Entry 7AR9 (electron microscopy, 2.97 A resolution); this record covers chains A and J of the 35 polymer chains in the assembly.

Chain A:
Protein: ND3
Organism: Polytomella sp. Pringsheim 198.80
Amino-acid sequence (154 residues; row label = number of the first residue in the row):
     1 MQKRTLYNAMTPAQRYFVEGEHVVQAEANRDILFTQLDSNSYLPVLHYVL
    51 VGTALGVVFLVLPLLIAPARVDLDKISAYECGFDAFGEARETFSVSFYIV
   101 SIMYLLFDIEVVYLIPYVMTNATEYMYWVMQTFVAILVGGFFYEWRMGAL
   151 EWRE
Not modelled in the structure: 1-5, 67-94

Chain J:
Protein: ND6
Organism: Polytomella sp. Pringsheim 198.80
Amino-acid sequence (145 residues; each row starts with the number of its first residue):
     1 MLLIYIMLSNIVVLALSVVLTSSPFMALMYSILLYLNVQTILWSLGYDFM
    51 ALIYALVYVGALAVLFLFVVMMVRIQVSTLSTKTIQSVLSWLAIILIFSY
   101 GDVSFSFPCGAESLLNFGTQLYSSCSDLTLLNSLALTIALFGSLV

How chain A and chain J interact:
Pairs across the interface (61; chain A residue first):
  Tyr7(A) - Met1(J)  hydrophobic
  Asn8(A) - Met1(J)
  Met10(A) - Met1(J)  hydrophobic
  Asn40(A) - Asp48(J)
  Tyr42(A) - Trp43(J)  hydrophobic
  Tyr42(A) - Asp48(J)
  Leu43(A) - Leu3(J)  hydrophobic
  Phe97(A) - Phe68(J)
  Tyr98(A) - Leu65(J)  hydrophobic
  Tyr98(A) - Phe68(J)
  Tyr98(A) - Val69(J)  hydrophobic
  Tyr98(A) - Met72(J)  hydrophobic
  Ile99(A) - Leu144(J)  hydrophobic
  Ser101(A) - Leu65(J)
  Ser101(A) - Phe68(J)
  Ile102(A) - Leu65(J)  hydrophobic
  Ile102(A) - Ser143(J)
  Tyr104(A) - Gly60(J)
  Tyr104(A) - Ala61(J)  hydrophobic
  Leu105(A) - Ala61(J)  hydrophobic
  Leu105(A) - Leu65(J)  hydrophobic
  Leu106(A) - Leu136(J)  hydrophobic
  Leu106(A) - Leu140(J)  hydrophobic
  Asp108(A) - Leu56(J)
  Ile109(A) - Leu136(J)  hydrophobic
  Glu110(A) - Leu136(J)
  Val112(A) - Ile53(J)  hydrophobic
  Tyr113(A) - Tyr122(J)  hydrogen bond (backbone-side chain)
  Tyr113(A) - Thr129(J)
  Tyr113(A) - Asn132(J)  hydrogen bond
  Leu114(A) - Tyr122(J)
  Ile115(A) - Phe49(J)  hydrophobic
  Pro116(A) - Phe49(J)  hydrophobic
  Pro116(A) - Gly118(J)
  Pro116(A) - Leu121(J)  hydrophobic
  Tyr117(A) - Tyr122(J)  hydrophobic
  Met119(A) - Leu114(J)  hydrophobic
  Met119(A) - Leu115(J)
  Thr120(A) - Leu114(J)
  Thr120(A) - Leu115(J)
  Thr120(A) - Gly118(J)
  Thr120(A) - Thr119(J)
  Tyr125(A) - Tyr122(J)
  Tyr125(A) - Ser123(J)
  Tyr125(A) - Ser126(J)  hydrogen bond
  Met126(A) - Gly118(J)
  Met126(A) - Thr119(J)
  Met126(A) - Tyr122(J)
  Val129(A) - Tyr122(J)
  Val129(A) - Ser126(J)
  Thr132(A) - Leu130(J)
  Phe133(A) - Thr129(J)
  Phe133(A) - Leu130(J)
  Phe133(A) - Ser133(J)
  Ile136(A) - Ser133(J)
  Ile136(A) - Thr137(J)
  Gly140(A) - Phe141(J)
  Tyr143(A) - Phe141(J)  hydrogen bond (side chain-backbone)
  Tyr143(A) - Val145(J)
  Glu144(A) - Leu140(J)
  Glu144(A) - Leu144(J)
Also at the interface, not in a pair above, chain A (43 interface residues in all): Leu6, Leu46, Val95, Val100, Met103, Phe107, Asn121, Met130, Ala149
Also at the interface, not in a pair above, chain J (37 interface residues in all): Thr40, Val57, Leu62, Phe117, Ala139

Overview:
Chain A and chain J form an interface of 43 and 37 residues respectively, with 4 hydrogen bonds. Polar pairs
include Tyr113(A)-Tyr122(J), Tyr113(A)-Asn132(J) and Tyr125(A)-Ser126(J).
Here chain A is ND3 and chain J is ND6, both from Polytomella sp. Pringsheim 198.80. Entry 7AR9 (Cryo-EM
structure of Polytomella Complex-I (membrane arm)) was determined by electron microscopy (same publication as
7AQQ, 7AQR, 7AQW, 7AR7, 7AR8, 7ARB, 7ARC and 7ARD).
